4XLQ - chains A and C of the 8 polymer chains in the assembly; structure by X-ray diffraction, 4.60 A resolution (low resolution: residue-level contacts below are approximate; hydrogen-bond / salt-bridge calls are withheld).

== Chain A ==
Protein: DNA-directed RNA polymerase subunit alpha
From: Thermus aquaticus
Notes: EC 2.7.7.6
UniProtKB: Q9KWU8 (RPOA_THEAQ); numbering as in UniProt (aligned over 1-314)
Sequence (314 residues; row label = number of the first residue in the row):
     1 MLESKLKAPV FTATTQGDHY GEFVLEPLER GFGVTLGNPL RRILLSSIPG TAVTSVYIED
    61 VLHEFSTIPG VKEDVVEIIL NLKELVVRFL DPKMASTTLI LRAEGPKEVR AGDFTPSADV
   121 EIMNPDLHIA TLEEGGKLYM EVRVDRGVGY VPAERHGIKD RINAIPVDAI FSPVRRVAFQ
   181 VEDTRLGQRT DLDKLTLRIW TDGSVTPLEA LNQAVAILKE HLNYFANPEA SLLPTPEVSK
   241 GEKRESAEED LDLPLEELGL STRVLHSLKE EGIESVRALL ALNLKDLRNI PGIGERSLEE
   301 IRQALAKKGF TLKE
Unresolved in the structure: 1-6, 234-314

== Chain C ==
Protein: DNA-directed RNA polymerase subunit beta
From: Thermus aquaticus
Notes: EC 2.7.7.6
UniProtKB: Q9KWU7 (RPOB_THEAQ); residue numbers follow UniProt; this construct covers 1-1119
Sequence (1119 residues; numbered 1 to 1119; the number before each row is that of its first residue):
     1 MEIKRFGRIR EVIPLPPLTE IQVESYKKAL QADVPPEKRE NVGIQAAFKE TFPIEEGDKG
    61 KGGLVLDFLE YRIGDPPFSQ DECREKDLTY QAPLYARLQL IHKDTGLIKE DEVFLGHLPL
   121 MTEDGSFIIN GADRVIVSQI HRSPGVYFTP DPARPGRYIA SIIPLPKRGP WIDLEVEASG
   181 VVTMKVNKRK FPLVLLLRVL GYDQETLVRE LSAYGDLVQG LLDEAVLAMR PEEAMVRLFT
   241 LLRPGDPPKK DKALAYLFGL LADPKRYDLG EAGRYKAEEK LGVGLSGRTL VRFEDGEFKD
   301 EVFLPTLRYL FALTAGVPGH EVDDIDHLGN RRIRTVGELM ADQFRVGLAR LARGVRERMV
   361 MGSPDTLTPA KLVNSRPLEA ALREFFSRSQ LSQFKDETNP LSSLRHKRRI SALGPGGLTR
   421 ERAGFDVRDV HRTHYGRICP VETPEGANIG LITSLAAYAR VDALGFIRTP YRRVKNGVVT
   481 EEVVYMTASE EDRYTIAQAN TPLEGDRIAT DRVVARRRGE PVIVAPEEVE FMDVSPKQVF
   541 SLNTNLIPFL EHDDANRALM GSNMQTQAVP LIRAQAPVVM TGLEERVVRD SLAALYAEED
   601 GEVVKVDGTR IAVRYEDGRL VEHPLRRYAR SNQGTAFDQR PRVRVGQRVK KGDLLADGPA
   661 SEEGFLALGQ NVLVAIMPFD GYNFEDAIVI SEELLKRDFY TSIHIERYEI EARDTKLGPE
   721 RITRDIPHLS EAALRDLDEE GIVRIGAEVK PGDILVGRTS FKGEQEPSPE ERLLRSIFGE
   781 KARDVKDTSL RVPPGEGGIV VGRLRLRRGD PGVELKPGVR EVVRVFVAQK RKLQVGDKLA
   841 NRHGNKGVVA KILPVEDMPH LPDGTPVDVI LNPLGVPSRM NLGQILETHL GLAGYFLGQR
   901 YISPVFDGAT EPEIKELLAE AFNLYFGKRQ GEGFGVDKRE KEVLARAEKL GLVSPGKSPE
   961 EQLKELFDLG KVVLYDGRTG EPFEGPIVVG QMFIMKLYHM VEDKMHARST GPYSLITQQP
  1021 LGGKAQFGGQ RFGEMEVWAL EAYGAAHTLQ EMLTIKSDDI EGRNAAYQAI IKGEDVPEPS
  1081 VPESFRVLVK ELQALALDVQ TLDEKDNPVD IFEGLASKR
Unresolved in the structure: 1, 57-61, 1119

== How chain A and chain C interact ==
Pairs across the interface - 82 pairs, chain A then chain C:
  Tyr-20(A) with Glu-932(C)
  Arg-30(A) with Lys-938(C)
  Val-34(A) with Gly-980(C); Glu-981(C)
  Asn-38(A) with His-860(C); Asp-976(C); Gly-977(C); Arg-978(C); Thr-979(C); Gly-980(C)
  Arg-41(A) with Glu-856(C); His-860(C); Gly-977(C)
  Arg-42(A) with Asp-857(C); Gly-977(C); Arg-978(C)
  Leu-45(A) with Glu-856(C)
  Ser-46(A) with Glu-856(C)
  Leu-62(A) with Arg-744(C); Ile-745(C); Gly-746(C)
  His-63(A) with Gly-746(C); Ile-799(C); Val-801(C)
  Phe-65(A) with Tyr-628(C); Ile-703(C); Ile-799(C); Ala-828(C)
  Thr-67(A) with Gly-608(C); Thr-609(C)
  Gly-70(A) with Asp-607(C)
  Val-71(A) with Gly-608(C)
  Lys-72(A) with Val-606(C); Arg-627(C); Pro-641(C)
  Asp-74(A) with Arg-627(C); Tyr-628(C); Arg-640(C)
  Val-76(A) with Tyr-628(C)
  Glu-77(A) with Arg-640(C)
  Leu-80(A) with Arg-573(C)
  Lys-83(A) with Leu-695(C); Lys-696(C); Asp-698(C)
  Glu-84(A) with Arg-697(C)
  Thr-131(A) with Val-645(C)
  Glu-133(A) with Lys-605(C); Val-606(C); Asp-607(C); Val-645(C)
  Tyr-150(A) with Leu-695(C); Lys-696(C); Lys-832(C)
  Glu-154(A) with Lys-830(C)
  Ile-162(A) with Asp-736(C); Arg-744(C)
  Asp-168(A) with Asp-698(C); Lys-830(C); Lys-832(C)
  Ile-170(A) with Lys-696(C)
  Arg-176(A) with Gly-864(C)
  Val-177(A) with Gly-864(C)
  Ala-178(A) with Pro-862(C); Asp-863(C); Gly-864(C)
  Phe-179(A) with Arg-939(C); Gly-980(C)
  Gln-180(A) with Arg-929(C); Phe-934(C); Gly-935(C); Asp-937(C); Arg-939(C)
  Val-181(A) with Asp-937(C); Lys-938(C)
  Glu-182(A) with Gly-935(C); Val-936(C)
  Asp-191(A) with Lys-938(C)
  Asp-193(A) with Lys-938(C)
  Thr-196(A) with Phe-934(C)
  Arg-198(A) with Glu-932(C); Phe-934(C)
  Trp-200(A) with Asp-863(C)
Interface residues without a listed pair, chain A (45 interface residues in all): Glu-22, Gly-31, Glu-64, Pro-69, Pro-152
Interface residues without a listed pair, chain C (52 interface residues in all): Val-643, Glu-692, Val-800, Met-858, Lys-928, Glu-940, Tyr-975

== Summary ==
The interface between chain A and chain C involves 45 residues on one side and 52 on the other.
Chain A is DNA-directed RNA polymerase subunit alpha and chain C is DNA-directed RNA polymerase subunit beta,
both from Thermus aquaticus; the structure, Crystal structure of T.aquaticus transcription initiation complex
containing upstream fork (-11 base-paired) promoter, was determined by X-ray diffraction, deposited together
with 4XLN and 4XLP.
